5HRC - chains A and B; structure by X-ray diffraction, 1.76 A resolution.

[Chain A (and B)]
Molecule: aspartate/glutamate racemase
From: Escherichia coli O157:H7 str. SS52
Notes: chain B of this document is another copy of the same molecule, construct and numbering; everything in this record applies to it too
Reference sequence: A0A0F6FBL7 (A0A0F6FBL7_ECO57); residues 1-230 here = UniProt positions 1-230
Sequence (235 residues; row label = number of the first residue in the row):
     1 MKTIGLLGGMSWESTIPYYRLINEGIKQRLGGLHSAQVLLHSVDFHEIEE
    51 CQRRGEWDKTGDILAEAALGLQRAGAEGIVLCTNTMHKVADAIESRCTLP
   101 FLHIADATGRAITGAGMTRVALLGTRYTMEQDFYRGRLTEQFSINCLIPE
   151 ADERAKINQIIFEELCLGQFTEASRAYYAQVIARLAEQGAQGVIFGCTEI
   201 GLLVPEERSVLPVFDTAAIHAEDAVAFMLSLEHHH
Not modelled in the structure: 233-235 (chain B: 232-235)
Differences from the reference sequence: expression tag (231-235)
Ligand contacts:
  - aspartic acid (ASP): Met10, Ser11, Ser14, Phe45, Gln52, Cys82, Thr83, Asn84, Thr85, Thr125, Ile161, Phe162, Gly196, Cys197, Thr198, Glu199
  - N-cyclohexyltaurine (NHE; 2-[N-cyclohexylamino]ethane sulfonic acid): His41, Ile63, Glu66, Ala67, Leu69, Gly70, Arg73

[How chain A and chain B interact]
Contacting residue pairs - 70 pairs, chain A then chain B:
  Met1(A) - Asp44(B)
  Gly9(A) - Tyr19(B)  hydrogen bond (backbone-side chain)
  Gly9(A) - Ser35(B)
  Trp12(A) - Tyr19(B)
  Trp12(A) - Arg20(B)
  Trp12(A) - Asn23(B)
  Trp12(A) - Glu24(B)
  Thr15(A) - Tyr19(B)
  Ile16(A) - Tyr19(B)  hydrophobic
  Ile16(A) - Arg20(B)
  Tyr19(A) - Gly9(B)
  Tyr19(A) - Trp12(B)
  Tyr19(A) - Thr15(B)
  Tyr19(A) - Ile16(B)  hydrophobic
  Tyr19(A) - Leu40(B)  hydrophobic
  Tyr19(A) - Ser42(B)  hydrogen bond
  Arg20(A) - Trp12(B)
  Arg20(A) - Ile16(B)
  Asn23(A) - Trp12(B)
  Glu24(A) - Trp12(B)
  Lys27(A) - Leu167(B)  hydrogen bond (side chain-backbone)
  Gly32(A) - Leu167(B)
  Leu33(A) - Phe45(B)
  Leu33(A) - His46(B)  hydrogen bond (backbone-backbone)
  Leu33(A) - Glu49(B)
  Leu33(A) - Phe162(B)
  Leu33(A) - Cys166(B)  hydrophobic
  Leu33(A) - Leu167(B)  hydrophobic
  His34(A) - Asp44(B)  salt bridge
  His34(A) - His46(B)
  Ser35(A) - Gly9(B)
  Ser35(A) - Trp12(B)
  Ser35(A) - Val43(B)  hydrogen bond (side chain-backbone)
  Ser35(A) - Asp44(B)  hydrogen bond (backbone-side chain)
  Ser35(A) - Phe45(B)  hydrogen bond (side chain-backbone)
  Ala36(A) - Ser42(B)
  Ala36(A) - Val43(B)
  Gln37(A) - Ser42(B)
  Val38(A) - Leu40(B)
  Val38(A) - His41(B)
  Val38(A) - Ser42(B)  hydrogen bond (backbone-backbone)
  Leu39(A) - Leu40(B)
  Leu39(A) - His41(B)
  Leu40(A) - Tyr19(B)  hydrophobic
  Leu40(A) - Val38(B)
  Leu40(A) - Leu39(B)
  Leu40(A) - Leu40(B)  hydrogen bond (backbone-backbone)
  His41(A) - Val38(B)
  His41(A) - Leu39(B)
  Ser42(A) - Tyr19(B)  hydrogen bond
  Ser42(A) - Ala36(B)
  Ser42(A) - Gln37(B)
  Ser42(A) - Val38(B)  hydrogen bond (backbone-backbone)
  Val43(A) - Ser35(B)  hydrogen bond (backbone-side chain)
  Val43(A) - Ala36(B)
  Asp44(A) - Met1(B)
  Asp44(A) - His34(B)  salt bridge
  Asp44(A) - Ser35(B)  hydrogen bond (side chain-backbone)
  Phe45(A) - Leu33(B)
  Phe45(A) - Ser35(B)  hydrogen bond (backbone-side chain)
  His46(A) - Leu33(B)  hydrogen bond (backbone-backbone)
  His46(A) - His34(B)
  Glu49(A) - Leu33(B)
  Gly70(A) - Arg73(B)  hydrogen bond (backbone-side chain)
  Arg73(A) - Arg73(B)  hydrogen bond (side chain-backbone)
  Ala74(A) - Arg73(B)
  Phe162(A) - Leu33(B)
  Cys166(A) - Leu33(B)  hydrophobic
  Leu167(A) - Lys27(B)  hydrogen bond (backbone-side chain)
  Leu167(A) - Gly32(B)
Also at the interface, not in a pair above, chain A (34 interface residues in all): Gly8, Leu71
Also at the interface, not in a pair above, chain B (35 interface residues in all): Gly8, Glu13, Gly70, Leu71, Ala74

[Overview]
Chain A and chain B form an interface of 34 and 35 residues respectively; the contacts include 18 hydrogen
bonds and 2 salt bridges. Among the polar pairs are His34(A)-Asp44(B), Gly9(A)-Tyr19(B) and Tyr19(A)-Ser42(B).
Bound to chain A: aspartic acid and N-cyclohexyltaurine.
Chain A and chain B are both aspartate/glutamate racemase (Escherichia coli O157:H7 str. SS52); the structure,
Crystal structure of an aspartate/glutamate racemase in complex with L-aspartate, was determined by X-ray
diffraction (same publication as 5HQT and 5HRA).
